PDB entry 8X1W | X-ray diffraction, 2.10 A resolution | chain A

Chain A:
Protein: Taxadiene 5-alpha hydroxylase
Organism: Taxus cuspidata
Notes: EC 1.14.14.176
UniProtKB: Q6WG30 (T5H_TAXCU); residues 29-467 here correspond to UniProt positions 61-499 (UniProt number = residue number + 32)
Sequence (439 residues; numbered 29 to 467; the number before each row is that of its first residue):
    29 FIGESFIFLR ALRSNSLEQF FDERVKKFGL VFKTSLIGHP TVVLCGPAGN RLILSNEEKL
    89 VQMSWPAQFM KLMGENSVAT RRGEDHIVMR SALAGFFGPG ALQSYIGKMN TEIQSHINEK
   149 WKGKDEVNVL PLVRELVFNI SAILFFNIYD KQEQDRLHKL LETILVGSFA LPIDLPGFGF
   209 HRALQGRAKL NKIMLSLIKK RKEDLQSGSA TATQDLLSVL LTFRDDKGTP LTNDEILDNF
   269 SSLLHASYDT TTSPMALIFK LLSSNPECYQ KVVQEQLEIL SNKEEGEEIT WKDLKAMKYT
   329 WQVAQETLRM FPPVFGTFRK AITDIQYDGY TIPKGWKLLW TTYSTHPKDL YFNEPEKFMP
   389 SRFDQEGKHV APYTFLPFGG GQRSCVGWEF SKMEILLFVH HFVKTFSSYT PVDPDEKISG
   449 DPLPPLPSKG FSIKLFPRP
Bound ions: heme Fe near Cys413 (its only coordinating residue here)
Small-molecule neighbours: heme (HEM): Leu82, Met91, Val106, Ala107, His114, Arg118, Phe125, Leu271, Ala274, Ser275, Thr278, Thr279, Leu336, Pro341, Val342, Thr345, Arg347, Trp368, Pro405, Phe406, Gly407, Gln410, Arg411, Ser412, Cys413, Val414, Gly415, Phe418, Ser419
Curated features (UniProtKB/Swiss-Prot):
  - binding site (heme): Cys413

In short:
Chain A binds heme. Curated annotation (UniProt) lists heme-binding residue Cys413.
Chain A is Taxadiene 5-alpha hydroxylase (Taxus cuspidata); the structure, CYP725A4 apo structure, was
determined by X-ray diffraction (same publication as 8X3E).
